Entry 6RXG (X-ray diffraction, 1.71 A resolution); this record covers chain A.

== Chain A ==
Name: Histidine acid phosphatase
From: Bifidobacterium longum subsp. infantis (strain ATCC 15697 / DSM 20088 / JCM 1222 / NCTC 11817 / S12)
Reference sequence: B7GTV0 (B7GTV0_BIFLS); residues 3-515 here correspond to UniProt positions 33-545 (UniProt number = residue number + 30)
Sequence (519 residues; numbered -3 to 515; the number before each row is that of its first residue; numbers below 1 keep their minus sign (Gly-3 is residue -3)):
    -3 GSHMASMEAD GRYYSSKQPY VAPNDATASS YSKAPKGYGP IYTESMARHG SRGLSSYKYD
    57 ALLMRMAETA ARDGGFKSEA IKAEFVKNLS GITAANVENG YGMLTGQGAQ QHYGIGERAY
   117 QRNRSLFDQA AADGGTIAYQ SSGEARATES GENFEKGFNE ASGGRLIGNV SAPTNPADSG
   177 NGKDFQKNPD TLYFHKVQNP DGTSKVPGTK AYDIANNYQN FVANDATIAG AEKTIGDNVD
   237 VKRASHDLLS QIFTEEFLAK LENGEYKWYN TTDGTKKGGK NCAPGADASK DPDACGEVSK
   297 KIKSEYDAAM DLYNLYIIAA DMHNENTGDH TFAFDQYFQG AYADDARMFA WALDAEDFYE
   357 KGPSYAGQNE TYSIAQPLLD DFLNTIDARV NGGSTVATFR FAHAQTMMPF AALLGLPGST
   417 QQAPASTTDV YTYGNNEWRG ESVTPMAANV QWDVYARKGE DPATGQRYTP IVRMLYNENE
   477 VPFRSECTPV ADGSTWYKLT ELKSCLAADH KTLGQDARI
Disordered / not traced: -3 to 6
Sequence notes: expression tag (-3 to 2); engineered mutation Gln401 (Glu431 in B7GTV0)
Disulfide bonds: Cys278-Cys291, Cys483-Cys501
Ion coordination: Zn2+ site 1: Glu94, His326 (shared with 1 residue of chain B); Zn2+ site 2: His242, Glu251 (shared with 1 residue of chain B); Zn2+ site 3: Asp488 (shared with 2 residues of chain B)
What the authors report for this chain:
  - binding site for phosphate ion: Arg44, Arg48, Arg142
  - conformationally variable residues (side-chain flip): Arg48, Arg142
  - mutagenesis - C278A/C291A (Tm change 10 degC), C278A/C291A/C483A/C501A (Tm change 10 degC): decreased stability
  - mutagenesis - C483A/C501A: unchanged stability
  - mutagenesis - K296A: decreased catalytic activity
  - mutagenesis - E293A: increased catalytic activity
  - specificity-determining residues: Lys54

== In short ==
Glu94 and His326 form the Zn2+ site 1. His242 and Glu251 form the Zn2+ site 2. The paper reports a binding
site for phosphate ion at Arg44, Arg48 and Arg142; C278A/C291A and C278A/C291A/C483A/C501A reduce stability; 5
substitutions were tested in all.
Chain A is Histidine acid phosphatase (Bifidobacterium longum subsp. infantis (strain ATCC 15697 / DSM 20088 /
JCM 1222 / NCTC 11817 / S12)); the structure, Crystal Structure of Bifidobacterium longum Multiple Inositol
Polyphosphate Phosphatase Complex with Phosphate, was determined by X-ray diffraction together with 6RXD, 6RXE
and 6RXF from the same study.
